3LWO - chains B and D of the 5 polymer chains in the assembly; structure by X-ray diffraction, 2.85 A resolution.

# Chain B
Molecule: Ribosome biogenesis protein Nop10
From: Pyrococcus furiosus
Reference sequence: Q8U1R4 (NOP10_PYRFU); residues 1-60 here = UniProt positions 1-60
Amino-acid sequence (60 residues; each row starts with the number of its first residue):
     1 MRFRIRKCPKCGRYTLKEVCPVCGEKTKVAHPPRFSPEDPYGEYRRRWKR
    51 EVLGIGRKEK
Unresolved in the structure: 1-2, 56-60
Metal / ion sites: Zn2+ near Cys11 (its only coordinating residue here)

# Chain D
Molecule: H/aca RNA
Sequence (58 nucleotides; numbered 1 to 58; the number before each row is that of its first residue):
     1 GGGCCACGGAAACCGCGCGCGGUGAUCAAUGAGCCGCGUUCGCUCCCGUG
    51 GCCCACAA

# Chain B / chain D interface
Contacting residue pairs (7; chain B residue first):
  Arg34(B) with G19(D), salt bridge to the phosphate
  Ser36(B) with G19(D), hydrogen bond to the sugar; C20(D), sugar contact
  Glu38(B) with G19(D), sugar contact; C20(D), sugar contact
  Pro40(B) with C20(D), phosphate contact
  Tyr41(B) with G21(D), phosphate contact
Also at the interface, not in a pair above, chain B (6 interface residues in all): Pro37
Also at the interface, not in a pair above, chain D (4 interface residues in all): C18

# In short
6 residues of chain B and 4 residues of chain D are in contact, with 1 hydrogen bond and 1 salt bridge. Polar
contacts include Ser36(B)-G19(D) and Arg34(B)-G19(D).
Here chain B is Ribosome biogenesis protein Nop10 (Pyrococcus furiosus) and chain D is H/aca RNA. Entry 3LWO
(Structure of H/ACA RNP bound to a substrate RNA containing 5BrU) was determined by X-ray diffraction (same
publication as 3LWP).
